PDB entry 1S3V | X-ray diffraction, 1.80 A resolution | chain A

[Chain A]
Molecule: Dihydrofolate reductase
Organism: Homo sapiens
Notes: EC 1.5.1.3
UniProtKB: P00374 (DYR_HUMAN); residues 1-186 here = UniProt positions 1-186
Amino-acid sequence (186 residues; numbered 1 to 186; the number before each row is that of its first residue):
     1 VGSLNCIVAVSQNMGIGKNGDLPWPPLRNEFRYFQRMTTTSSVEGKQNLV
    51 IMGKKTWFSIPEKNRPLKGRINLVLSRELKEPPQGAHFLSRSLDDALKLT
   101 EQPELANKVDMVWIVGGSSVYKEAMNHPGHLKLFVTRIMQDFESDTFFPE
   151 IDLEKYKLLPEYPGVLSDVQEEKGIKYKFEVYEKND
Ligand contacts: Human (TQD; (2R,6S)-6-{[methyl(3,4,5-trimethoxyphenyl)amino]methyl}-1,2,5,6,7,8-hexahydroquinazoline-2,4-diamine): Ile-7, Val-8, Ala-9, Asp-21, Leu-22, Glu-30, Phe-31, Phe-34, Gln-35, Ser-59, Ile-60, Pro-61, Asn-64, Leu-67, Val-115, Tyr-121, Thr-136

[Summary]
Chain A binds Human.
Chain A is Dihydrofolate reductase (Homo sapiens); the structure, Structure Determination of
Tetrahydroquinazoline Antifolates in Complex with Human and Pneumocystis carinii Dihydrofolate Reductase:
Correlations of ..., was determined by X-ray diffraction together with 1S3U, 1S3W and 1S3Y from the same
study.
